6TRT - chain A; structure by X-ray diffraction, 4.58 A resolution (low resolution: residue-level contacts below are approximate; hydrogen-bond / salt-bridge calls are withheld).

Chain A:
Molecule: UDP-glucose-glycoprotein glucosyltransferase-like protein
Organism: Chaetomium thermophilum (strain DSM 1495 / CBS 144.50 / IMI 039719)
UniProt: G0SB58 (G0SB58_CHATD); residue numbers follow UniProt; this construct covers 24-1505
Amino-acid sequence (1494 residues; numbered 21 to 1514; the number before each row is that of its first residue):
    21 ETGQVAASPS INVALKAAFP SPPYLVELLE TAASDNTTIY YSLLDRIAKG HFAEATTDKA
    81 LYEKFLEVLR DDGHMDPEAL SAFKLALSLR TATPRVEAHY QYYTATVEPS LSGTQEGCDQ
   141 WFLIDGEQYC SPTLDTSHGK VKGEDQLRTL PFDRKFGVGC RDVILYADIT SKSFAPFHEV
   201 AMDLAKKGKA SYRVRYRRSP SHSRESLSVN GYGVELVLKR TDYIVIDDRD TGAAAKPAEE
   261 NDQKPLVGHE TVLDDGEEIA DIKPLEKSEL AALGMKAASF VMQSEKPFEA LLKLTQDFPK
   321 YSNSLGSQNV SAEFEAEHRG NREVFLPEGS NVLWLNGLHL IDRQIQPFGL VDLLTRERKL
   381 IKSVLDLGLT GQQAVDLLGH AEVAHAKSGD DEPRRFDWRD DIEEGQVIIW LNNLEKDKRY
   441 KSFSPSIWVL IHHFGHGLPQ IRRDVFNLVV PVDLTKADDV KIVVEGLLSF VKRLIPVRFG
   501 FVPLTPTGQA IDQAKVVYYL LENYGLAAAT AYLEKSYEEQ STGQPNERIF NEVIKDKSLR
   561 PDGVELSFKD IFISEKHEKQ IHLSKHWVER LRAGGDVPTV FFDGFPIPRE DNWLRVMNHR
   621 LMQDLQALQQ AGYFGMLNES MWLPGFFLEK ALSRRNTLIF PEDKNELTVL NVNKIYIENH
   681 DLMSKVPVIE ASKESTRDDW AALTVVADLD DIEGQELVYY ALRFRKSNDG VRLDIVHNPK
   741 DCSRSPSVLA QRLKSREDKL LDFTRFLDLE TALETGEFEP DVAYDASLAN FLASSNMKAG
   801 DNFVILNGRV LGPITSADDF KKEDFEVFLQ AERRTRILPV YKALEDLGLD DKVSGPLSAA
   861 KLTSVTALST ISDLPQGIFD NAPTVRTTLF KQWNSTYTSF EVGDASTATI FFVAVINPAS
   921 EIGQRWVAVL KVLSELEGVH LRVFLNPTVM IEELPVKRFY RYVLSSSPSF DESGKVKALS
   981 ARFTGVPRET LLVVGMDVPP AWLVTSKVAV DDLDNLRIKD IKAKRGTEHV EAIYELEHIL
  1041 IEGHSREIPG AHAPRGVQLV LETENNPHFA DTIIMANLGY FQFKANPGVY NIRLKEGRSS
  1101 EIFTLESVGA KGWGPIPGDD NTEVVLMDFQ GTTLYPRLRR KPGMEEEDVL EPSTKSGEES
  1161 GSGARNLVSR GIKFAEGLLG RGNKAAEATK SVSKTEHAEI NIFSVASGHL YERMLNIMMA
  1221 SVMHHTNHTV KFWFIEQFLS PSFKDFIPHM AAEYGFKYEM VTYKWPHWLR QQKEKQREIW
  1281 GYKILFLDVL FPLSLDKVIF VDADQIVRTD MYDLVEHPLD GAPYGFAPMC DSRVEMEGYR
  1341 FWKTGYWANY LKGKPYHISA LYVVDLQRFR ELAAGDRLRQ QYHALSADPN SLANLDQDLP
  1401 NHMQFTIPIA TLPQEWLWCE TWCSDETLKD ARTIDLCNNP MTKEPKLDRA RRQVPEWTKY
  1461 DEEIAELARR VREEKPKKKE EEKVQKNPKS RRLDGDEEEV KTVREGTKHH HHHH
Unresolved in the structure: 21-27, 246-278, 1153-1196, 1474-1514
Disulfides: C138-C150, C180-C742, C1330-C1423, C1419-C1437
Covalent attachments: N-acetylglucosamine (NAG) linked to N56, N329, N638, N894, N1227
Differences from the reference sequence: expression tag (21-23, 1506-1514); engineered mutation C180 (Ser in G0SB58), C742 (Thr in G0SB58)
Metal / ion sites: terbium(III) ion site 1: E713, E716, E774, D818; terbium(III) ion site 2: E716, E770, E774; terbium(III) ion site 3: D1302, D1304, D1435
Reported in the primary citation:
  - terbium(III) ion coordination: E713, E716, E774, D1302, D1304, D1435

Overview:
N-acetylglucosamine is covalently linked to N56, N329, N638, N894 and N1227. The terbium(III) ion site 1 is
built by E713, E716, E774 and D818. E716, E770 and E774 coordinate terbium(III) ion site 2. From the paper:
terbium(III) ion coordination by E713, E716 and E774 among others.
Chain A is UDP-glucose-glycoprotein glucosyltransferase-like protein (Chaetomium thermophilum (strain DSM 1495
/ CBS 144.50 / IMI 039719)); the structure, Chaetomium thermophilum UDP-Glucose Glucosyl Transferase (UGGT)
double cysteine mutant S180C/T742C, was determined by X-ray diffraction together with 6TS8, 6TRF and 6TS2 from
the same study.
